PDB entry 6WG3 | electron microscopy, 5.30 A resolution (low resolution: residue-level contacts below are approximate; hydrogen-bond / salt-bridge calls are withheld) | chains D and E of the 7 polymer chains in the assembly

== Chain D ==
Protein: Cohesin subunit SA-1
From: Homo sapiens
UniProt: Q8WVM7 (STAG1_HUMAN); residue numbers follow UniProt; this construct covers 1-1258
Amino-acid sequence (1272 residues; row label = number of the first residue in the row):
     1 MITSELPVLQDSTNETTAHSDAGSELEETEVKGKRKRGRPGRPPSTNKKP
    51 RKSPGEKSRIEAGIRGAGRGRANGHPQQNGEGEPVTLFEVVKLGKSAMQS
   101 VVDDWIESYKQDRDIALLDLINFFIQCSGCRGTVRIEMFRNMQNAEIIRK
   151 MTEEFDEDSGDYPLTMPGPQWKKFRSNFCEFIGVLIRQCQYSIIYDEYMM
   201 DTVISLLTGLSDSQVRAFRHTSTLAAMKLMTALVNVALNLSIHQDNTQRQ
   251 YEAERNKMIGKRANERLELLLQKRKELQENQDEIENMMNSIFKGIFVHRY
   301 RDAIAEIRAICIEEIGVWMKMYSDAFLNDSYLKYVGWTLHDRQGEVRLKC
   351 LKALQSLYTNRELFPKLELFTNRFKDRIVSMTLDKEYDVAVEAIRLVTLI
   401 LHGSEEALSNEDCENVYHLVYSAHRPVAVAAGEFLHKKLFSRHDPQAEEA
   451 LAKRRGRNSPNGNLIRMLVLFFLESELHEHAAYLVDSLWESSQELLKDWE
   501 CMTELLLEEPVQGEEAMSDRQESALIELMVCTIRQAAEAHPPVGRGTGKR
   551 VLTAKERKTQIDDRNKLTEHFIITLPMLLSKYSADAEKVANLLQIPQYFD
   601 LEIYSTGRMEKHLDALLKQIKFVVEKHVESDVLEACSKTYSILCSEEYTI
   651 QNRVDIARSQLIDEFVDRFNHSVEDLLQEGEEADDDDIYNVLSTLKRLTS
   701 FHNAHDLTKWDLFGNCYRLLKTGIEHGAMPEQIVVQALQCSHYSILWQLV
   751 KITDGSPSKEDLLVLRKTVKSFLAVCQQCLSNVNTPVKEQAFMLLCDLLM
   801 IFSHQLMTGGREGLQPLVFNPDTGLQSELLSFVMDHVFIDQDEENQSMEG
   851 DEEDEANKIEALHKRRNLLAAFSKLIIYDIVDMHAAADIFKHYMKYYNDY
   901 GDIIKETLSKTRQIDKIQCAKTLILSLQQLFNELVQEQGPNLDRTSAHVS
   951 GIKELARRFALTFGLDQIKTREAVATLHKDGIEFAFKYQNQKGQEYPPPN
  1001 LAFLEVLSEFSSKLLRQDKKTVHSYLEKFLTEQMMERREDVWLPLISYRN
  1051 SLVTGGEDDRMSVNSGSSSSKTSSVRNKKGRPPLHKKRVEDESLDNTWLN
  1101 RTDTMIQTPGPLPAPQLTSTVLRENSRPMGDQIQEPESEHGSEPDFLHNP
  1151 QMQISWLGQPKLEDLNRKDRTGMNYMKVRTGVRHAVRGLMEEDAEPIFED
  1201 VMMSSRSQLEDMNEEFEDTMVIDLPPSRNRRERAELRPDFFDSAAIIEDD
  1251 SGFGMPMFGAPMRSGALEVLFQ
Not modelled in the structure: 1-85, 442-457, 509-516, 843-853, 1053-1272
Construct notes: expression tag (1259-1272)
Curated features (UniProtKB/Swiss-Prot):
  - modified residue (Phosphoserine): Ser-24, Ser-756, Ser-1062, Ser-1065, Ser-1093
  - cross-link: Lys-1161 (Glycyl lysine isopeptide (Lys-Gly) (interchain with G-Cter in SUMO2))
  - natural variant: Val-85 (V85I: Found in a patient with cohesinopathy; uncertain significance), Gln-214 (Q214R: In MRD47), Arg-216 (R216G: In MRD47), His-220 (H220R: In MRD47), Lys-333 (K333Q: In MRD47), Leu-351 (L351W: In MRD47), Arg-373 (R373Q: In MRD47), Arg-377 (R377C: Found in a patient with cohesinopathy), His-478 (H478P: In MRD47), Lys-979 (K979R: In MRD47)

== Chain E ==
Protein: Nipped-B-like protein
From: Homo sapiens
UniProt: Q6KC79 (NIPBL_HUMAN); residues 1163-2804 here = UniProt positions 1163-2804
Amino-acid sequence (1652 residues; numbered 1153 to 2804; the number before each row is that of its first residue):
  1153 MSYYHHHHHHPSLSEVARKMKKKEKQKKRKAYEPKLTPEEMMDSSTFKRF
  1203 TASIENILDNLEDMDFTAFGDDDEIPQELLLGKHQLNELGSESAKIKAMG
  1253 IMDKLSTDKTVKVLNILEKNIQDGSKLSTLLNHNNDTEEEERLWRDLIME
  1303 RVTKSADACLTTINIMTSPNMPKAVYIEDVIERVIQYTKFHLQNTLYPQY
  1353 DPVYRLDPHGGGLLSSKAKRAKCSTHKQRVIVMLYNKVCDIVSSLSELLE
  1403 IQLLTDTTILQVSSMGITPFFVENVSELQLCAIKLVTAVFSRYEKHRQLI
  1453 LEEIFTSLARLPTSKRSLRNFRLNSSDMDGEPMYIQMVTALVLQLIQCVV
  1503 HLPSSEKDSNAEEDSNKKIDQDVVITNSYETAMRTAQNFLSIFLKKCGSK
  1553 QGEEDYRPLFENFVQDLLSTVNKPEWPAAELLLSLLGRLLVHQFSNKSTE
  1603 MALRVASLDYLGTVAARLRKDAVTSKMDQGSIERILKQVSGGEDEIQQLQ
  1653 KALLDYLDENTETDPSLVFSRKFYIAQWFRDTTLETEKAMKSQKDEESSE
  1703 GTHHAKEIETTGQIMHRAENRKKFLRSIIKTTPSQFSTLKMNSDTVDYDD
  1753 ACLIVRYLASMRPFAQSFDIYLTQILRVLGENAIAVRTKAMKCLSEVVAV
  1803 DPSILARLDMQRGVHGRLMDNSTSVREAAVELLGRFVLCRPQLAEQYYDM
  1853 LIERILDTGISVRKRVIKILRDICIEQPTFPKITEMCVKMIRRVNDEEGI
  1903 KKLVNETFQKLWFTPTPHNDKEAMTRKILNITDVVAACRDTGYDWFEQLL
  1953 QNLLKSEEDSSYKPVKKACTQLVDNLVEHILKYEESLADSDNKGVNSGRL
  2003 VACITTLFLFSKIRPQLMVKHAMTMQPYLTTKCSTQNDFMVICNVAKILE
  2053 LVVPLMEHPSETFLATIEEDLMKLIIKYGMTVVQHCVSCLGAVVNKVTQN
  2103 FKFVWACFNRYYGAISKLKSQHQEDPNNTSLLTNKPALLRSLFTVGALCR
  2153 HFDFDLEDFKGNSKVNIKDKVLELLMYFTKHSDEEVQTKAIIGLGFAFIQ
  2203 HPSLMFEQEVKNLYNNILSDKNSSVNLKIQVLKNLQTYLQEEDTRMQQAD
  2253 RDWKKVAKQEDLKEMGDVSSGMSSSIMQLYLKQVLEAFFHTQSSVRHFAL
  2303 NVIALTLNQGLIHPVQCVPYLIAMGTDPEPAMRNKADQQLVEIDKKYAGF
  2353 IHMKAVAGMKMSYQVQQAINTCLKDPVRGFRQDESSSALCSHLYSMIRGN
  2403 RQHRRAFLISLLNLFDDTAKTDVTMLLYIADNLACFPYQTQEEPLFIMHH
  2453 IDITLSVSGSNLLQSFKESMVKDKRKERKSSPSKENESSDSEEEVSRPRK
  2503 SRKRVDSDSDSDSEDDINSVMKCLPENSAPLIEFANVSQGILLLLMLKQH
  2553 LKNLCGFSDSKIQKYSPSESAKVYDKAINRKTGVHFHPKQTLDFLRSDMA
  2603 NSKITEEVKRSIVKQYLDFKLLMEHLDPDEEEEEGEVSASTNARNKAITS
  2653 LLGGGSPKNNTAAETEDDESDGEDRGGGTSGSLRRSKRNSDSTELAAQMN
  2703 ESVDVMDVIAICCPKYKDRPQIARVVQKTSSGFSVQWMAGSYSGSWTEAK
  2753 RRDGRKLVPWVDTIKESDIIYKKIALTSANKLTNKVVQTLRSLYAAKDGT
  2803 SS
Not modelled in the structure: 1153-1192, 1217-1230, 1281-1292, 1358-1379, 1476-1483, 1506-1523, 1630-1645, 1691-1707, 1730-1745, 1988-1997, 2373-2388, 2472-2532, 2629-2804
Construct notes: expression tag (1153-1162)
Curated features (UniProtKB/Swiss-Prot):
  - modified residue: Thr-1189 (Phosphothreonine), Ser-1197 (Phosphoserine), Ser-2493 (Phosphoserine), Ser-2509 (Phosphoserine), Ser-2511 (Phosphoserine), Ser-2513 (Phosphoserine), Ser-2515 (Phosphoserine), Ser-2652 (Phosphoserine), Ser-2658 (Phosphoserine), Thr-2667 (Phosphothreonine), Ser-2672 (Phosphoserine)
  - natural variant: Ile-1206 (I1206V; deletion: In CDLS1), Glu-1207 (E1207K: In CDLS1), Ala-1246 (A1246G: In CDLS1), Cys-1311 (C1311R: In CDLS1), Leu-1312 (L1312P: In CDLS1), His-1343 (H1343P: In CDLS1), Leu-1348 (L1348R: In CDLS1), Val-1441 (V1441L: In CDLS1), Val-1625 (V1625F: In CDLS1), Ile-1637 (I1637L: In CDLS1), Glu-1647 (E1647K: In a breast cancer sample), Asn-1722 (N1722H: In CDLS1), 16 further natural variant entries in UniProt

== Chain D / chain E interface ==
Contacting residue pairs (18; chain D residue first):
  Asn-565(D) with Arg-1474(E)
  Thr-606(D) with Arg-1474(E)
  Arg-608(D) with Phe-1473(E)
  Lys-611(D) with Glu-1664(E); Thr-1665(E); Asp-1666(E); Pro-1667(E)
  Glu-646(D) with Met-1385(E)
  Thr-649(D) with Asn-1388(E); Glu-1429(E)
  Ile-656(D) with Ser-1243(E); Ala-1246(E); Lys-1247(E)
  Ser-659(D) with Glu-1244(E); Ile-1248(E)
  Asp-663(D) with Phe-1199(E); Phe-1202(E)
  Lys-709(D) with Glu-1240(E)
Also at the interface, not in a pair above, chain D (14 interface residues in all): Ile-603, Ser-605, Tyr-648, Asn-652
Also at the interface, not in a pair above, chain E (23 interface residues in all): Val-1384, Asp-1392, Leu-1432, Ile-1435, Gln-1496, Thr-1663

== Summary ==
14 residues of chain D and 23 residues of chain E are in contact.
Here chain D is Cohesin subunit SA-1 and chain E is Nipped-B-like protein, both from Homo sapiens. Entry 6WG3
(Cryo-EM structure of human Cohesin-NIPBL-DNA complex) was determined by electron microscopy, deposited
together with 6WG6 and 6WGE.
